PDB entry 8ZME | electron microscopy, 3.20 A resolution | chains A and B of the 5 polymer chains in the assembly

[Chain A]
Name: engineered G13
From: Homo sapiens
Amino-acid sequence (230 residues; numbered 1 to 230; the number before each row is that of its first residue):
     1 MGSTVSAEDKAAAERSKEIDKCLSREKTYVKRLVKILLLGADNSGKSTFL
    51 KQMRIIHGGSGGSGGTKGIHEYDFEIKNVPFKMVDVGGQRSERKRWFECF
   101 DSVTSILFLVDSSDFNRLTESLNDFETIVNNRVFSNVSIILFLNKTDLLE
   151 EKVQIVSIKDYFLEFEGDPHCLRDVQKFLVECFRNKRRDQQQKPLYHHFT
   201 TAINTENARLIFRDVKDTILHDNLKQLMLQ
Disordered / not traced: 1-7, 57-66
What the authors report for this chain:
  - specificity-determining residues: Met228 (proposed by the authors, not directly observed)

[Chain B]
Name: Guanine nucleotide-binding protein G(I)/G(S)/G(T) subunit beta-1
From: Homo sapiens
UniProt: P62873 (GBB1_HUMAN); residues 2-340 here = UniProt positions 2-340
Amino-acid sequence (345 residues; each row starts with the number of its first residue; numbers below 1 keep their minus sign (Met-4 is residue -4)):
    -4 MGSLLQSELDQLRQEAEQLKNQIRDARKACADATLSQITNNIDPVGRIQM
    46 RTRRTLRGHLAKIYAMHWGTDSRLLVSASQDGKLIIWDSYTTNKVHAIPL
    96 RSSWVMTCAYAPSGNYVACGGLDNICSIYNLKTREGNVRVSRELAGHTGY
   146 LSCCRFLDDNQIVTSSGDTTCALWDIETGQQTTTFTGHTGDVMSLSLAPD
   196 TRLFVSGACDASAKLWDVREGMCRQTFTGHESDINAICFFPNGNAFATGS
   246 DDATCRLFDLRADQELMTYSHDNIICGITSVSFSKSGRLLLAGYDDFNCN
   296 VWDALKADRAGVLAGHDNRVSCLGVTDDGMAVATGSWDSFLKIWN
Disordered / not traced: -4 to 2
Sequence notes: initiating methionine (-4); expression tag (-3 to 1)
UniProt features mapped onto this chain:
  - modified residue: Ser2 (N-acetylserine), His266 (Phosphohistidine)

[How chain A and chain B interact]
Contacting residue pairs (15; chain A residue first):
  Arg15(A) with Val90(B), hydrogen bond (side chain-backbone); His91(B)
  Ser16(A) with Lys89(B)
  Ile19(A) with Lys89(B)
  Asp20(A) with Lys89(B), salt bridge
  Leu23(A) with Gly53(B); Lys78(B)
  Glu26(A) with Lys78(B), salt bridge
  Ile69(A) with Trp99(B), hydrophobic
  Glu71(A) with Trp99(B)
  Val84(A) with Trp99(B), hydrophobic
  Glu92(A) with Asp186(B)
  Lys94(A) with Asp186(B)
  Cys99(A) with Tyr59(B)
  Asp101(A) with Lys57(B), salt bridge
Interface residues without a listed pair, chain A (18 interface residues in all): Ala13, Lys27, Gly68, Phe97, Phe100
Interface residues without a listed pair, chain B (18 interface residues in all): Leu55, Gln75, Asn88, Ala92, Ser98, Leu117, Asn119, Tyr145, Trp332

[Summary]
Chain A and chain B each contribute 18 residues to their interface; the contacts include 1 hydrogen bond and 3
salt bridges. Polar contacts include Asp20(A)-Lys89(B), Glu26(A)-Lys78(B) and Asp101(A)-Lys57(B). From the
paper: the specificity determinant Met228(A).
Chain A is engineered G13 and chain B is Guanine nucleotide-binding protein G(I)/G(S)/G(T) subunit beta-1,
both from Homo sapiens; the structure, Protease-activated receptor-2 (PAR2)/miniG13 complex, was determined by
electron microscopy, deposited together with 8ZMD.
